Entry 7R38 (X-ray diffraction, 2.05 A resolution); this record covers chains A and B.

Chain A (and B):
Protein: Adenosylhomocysteinase
From: Pyrococcus furiosus
Notes: EC 3.3.1.1; chain B of this document is another copy of the same molecule, construct and numbering; everything in this record applies to it too
UniProtKB: P50251 (SAHH_PYRFU); residue numbers follow UniProt; this construct covers 1-421
Sequence (441 residues; row label = number of the first residue in the row; numbers below 1 keep their minus sign (Met-19 is residue -19)):
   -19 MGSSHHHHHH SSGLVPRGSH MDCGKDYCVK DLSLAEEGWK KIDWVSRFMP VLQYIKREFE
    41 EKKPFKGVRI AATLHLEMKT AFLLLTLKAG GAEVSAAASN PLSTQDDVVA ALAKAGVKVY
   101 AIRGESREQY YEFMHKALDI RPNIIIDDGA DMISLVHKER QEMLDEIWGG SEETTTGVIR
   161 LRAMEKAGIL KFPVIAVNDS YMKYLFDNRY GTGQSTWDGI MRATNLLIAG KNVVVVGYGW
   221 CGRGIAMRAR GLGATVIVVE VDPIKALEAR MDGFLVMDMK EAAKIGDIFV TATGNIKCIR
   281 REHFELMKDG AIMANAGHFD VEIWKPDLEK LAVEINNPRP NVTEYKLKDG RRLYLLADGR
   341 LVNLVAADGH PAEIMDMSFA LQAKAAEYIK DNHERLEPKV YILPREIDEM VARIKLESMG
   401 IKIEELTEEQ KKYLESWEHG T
Disordered / not traced: -19 to 0
Disulfide bonds: Cys3-Cys8
Construct notes: initiating methionine (-19); expression tag (-18 to 0)
Residues lining bound ligands:
  - NAD (nicotinamide-adenine-dinucleotide), molecule 1: Thr154, Thr155, Thr156, Lys183, Asp187, Asn188, Thr192, Val216, Gly217, Tyr218, Gly219, Trp220, Cys221, Gly222, Val239, Glu240, Val241, Asp242, Lys245, Ala272, Thr273, Gly274, Asn275, Cys278, Ala296, Gly297, His298, Glu302, Leu341, Asn343, Leu344, His350
  - NAD, molecule 2: Glu404, Leu406, Gln410
  - S-inosyl-L-homocysteine (SIB; (2S)-2-amino-4-({[(2S,3S,4R,5R)-3,4-dihydroxy-5-(6-oxo-1,6-dihydro-9H-purin-9-yl)tetrahydrofuran-2-yl]methyl}thio)butanoic acid): His55, Glu57, Lys59, Thr60, Ser79, Asn80, Asp128, Gly129, Glu153, Thr154, Lys183, Asp187, Gly297, His298, Phe299, Leu341, Asn343, Leu344, Asp348, Gly349, His350, Met355, Phe359
Reported in the primary citation:
  - binding site for S-inosyl-L-homocysteine: Glu57, Asp348
  - conformationally variable residues (side-chain flip): His298
  - contacts within the chain: His298-Glu302 (hydrogen bond)

Interface between chain A and chain B:
Contacting residue pairs (75):
  Lys20(A) with Asn317(B), hydrogen bond (side chain-backbone); Pro318(B)
  Lys21(A) with Arg319(B)
  Trp24(A) with Thr204(B), hydrogen bond (side chain-backbone); Arg319(B); Val322(B), hydrophobic; Tyr334(B), hydrophobic
  Arg27(A) with Pro318(B); Glu324(B), salt bridge; Arg332(B); Tyr334(B), hydrogen bond
  Phe28(A) with Leu206(B), hydrophobic; Gly290(B); Tyr334(B), hydrophobic
  Met58(A) with Asn205(B)
  Lys59(A) with Asn205(B), hydrogen bond
  Gln194(A) with Met201(B); Leu206(B), hydrogen bond (side chain-backbone); Leu207(B); Ile208(B), hydrogen bond (side chain-backbone)
  Asp198(A) with Met201(B)
  Met201(A) with Gln194(B); Met201(B), hydrophobic
  Arg202(A) with Arg202(B)
  Thr204(A) with Trp24(B), hydrogen bond (backbone-side chain)
  Asn205(A) with Lys59(B), hydrogen bond; Asp348(B); Gly349(B); His350(B); Pro351(B); Ala352(B), hydrogen bond (backbone-backbone)
  Leu206(A) with Phe28(B), hydrophobic; Gln194(B), hydrogen bond (backbone-side chain); Pro351(B); Glu353(B)
  Leu207(A) with Gln194(B); Pro351(B); Glu353(B), hydrogen bond (backbone-side chain); Ile354(B), hydrophobic
  Ile208(A) with Gln194(B), hydrogen bond (backbone-side chain)
  Ala209(A) with Arg228(B)
  Gly210(A) with Met399(B)
  Lys211(A) with Glu353(B), salt bridge
  Arg228(A) with Ala209(B); Gly231(B), hydrogen bond (side chain-backbone); Leu232(B); Gly233(B)
  Gly231(A) with Arg228(B), hydrogen bond (backbone-side chain); Gly231(B)
  Leu232(A) with Arg228(B)
  Gly233(A) with Arg228(B)
  Gly290(A) with Phe28(B)
  Asn317(A) with Lys20(B), hydrogen bond (backbone-side chain)
  Pro318(A) with Lys20(B); Arg27(B)
  Arg319(A) with Lys21(B); Trp24(B)
  Val322(A) with Trp24(B), hydrophobic
  Glu324(A) with Arg27(B), salt bridge
  Arg332(A) with Arg27(B)
  Tyr334(A) with Trp24(B), hydrophobic; Arg27(B), hydrogen bond; Phe28(B), hydrophobic
  Asp348(A) with Asn205(B)
  Gly349(A) with Asn205(B)
  His350(A) with Asn205(B)
  Pro351(A) with Asn205(B); Leu206(B); Leu207(B)
  Ala352(A) with Asn205(B), hydrogen bond (backbone-backbone)
  Glu353(A) with Leu206(B); Leu207(B), hydrogen bond (side chain-backbone); Lys211(B), salt bridge
  Ile354(A) with Leu207(B), hydrophobic
  Met399(A) with Gly210(B)
Interface residues without a listed pair, chain A (43 interface residues in all): Glu17, Val25, Met227, Ile292
Interface residues without a listed pair, chain B (43 interface residues in all): Glu17, Val25, Asp198, Met227, Ile292, Pro320

Overview:
The chain A/chain B interface involves 43 residues from each chain, with 18 hydrogen bonds and 4 salt bridges.
Polar pairs include Arg27(A)-Glu324(B), Lys211(A)-Glu353(B) and Lys20(A)-Asn317(B). Bound to chain A:
S-inosyl-L-homocysteine and NAD. The paper reports a binding site for S-inosyl-L-homocysteine at Glu57(A) and
Asp348(A); conformational variability at His298(A).
Chain A and chain B are both Adenosylhomocysteinase (Pyrococcus furiosus); the structure, Crystal structure of
S-adenosyl-L-homocysteine hydrolase from Pyrococcus furiosus in complex with S-inosyl-L-homocysteine, was
determined by X-ray diffraction together with 8QNO, 8COD, 7R37 and 7R39 from the same study.
